4AMN - chain A; structure by X-ray diffraction, 1.50 A resolution.

== Chain A ==
Name: DYNE8
From: Micromonospora chersina
Notes: fragment: at domain, residues 473-893
Reference sequence: Q84HI8 (Q84HI8_9ACTO); residue numbers follow UniProt; this construct covers 473-893
Sequence (421 residues; numbered 473 to 893; the number before each row is that of its first residue):
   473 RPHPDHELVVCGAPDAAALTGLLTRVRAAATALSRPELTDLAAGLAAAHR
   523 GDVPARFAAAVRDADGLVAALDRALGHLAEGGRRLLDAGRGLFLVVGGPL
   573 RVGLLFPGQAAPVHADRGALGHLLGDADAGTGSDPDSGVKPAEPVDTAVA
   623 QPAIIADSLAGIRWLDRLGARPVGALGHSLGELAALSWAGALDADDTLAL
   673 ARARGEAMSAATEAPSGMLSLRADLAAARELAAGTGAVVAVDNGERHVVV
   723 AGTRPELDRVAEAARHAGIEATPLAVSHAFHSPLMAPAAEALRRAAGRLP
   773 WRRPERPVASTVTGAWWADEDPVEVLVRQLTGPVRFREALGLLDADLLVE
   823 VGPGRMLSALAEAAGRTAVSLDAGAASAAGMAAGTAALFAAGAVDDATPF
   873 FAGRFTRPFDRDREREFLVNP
Not modelled in the structure: 473-475, 596-612, 877-893
Reported in the primary citation:
  - binding site for glycerol: Gln581, His650, Ser651, Leu652, Arg676
  - specificity-determining residues: Gln581, Gln623, Leu652, Met680 (proposed by the authors, not directly observed)

== Overview ==
From the paper: a binding site for glycerol at Gln581, His650 and Ser651 among others; specificity
determinants Gln581, Gln623 and Leu652 among others.
Chain A is DYNE8 (Micromonospora chersina); the structure, Crystal Structure of the Acyltransferase Domain of
the Iterative Polyketide Synthase in Enediyne Biosynthesis Reveals the ..., was determined by X-ray
diffraction, deposited together with 4AMM, 4AMO and 4AMP.
